Entry 4A07 (X-ray diffraction, 1.85 A resolution); this record covers chain A.

[Chain A]
Name: 3-phosphoinositide-dependent protein kinase 1
Organism: Homo sapiens
Notes: EC 2.7.11.1; fragment: catalytic domain, residues 50-359
UniProtKB: O15530 (PDPK1_HUMAN); numbering as in UniProt (aligned over 50-359)
Chain sequence (311 residues; each row starts with the number of its first residue):
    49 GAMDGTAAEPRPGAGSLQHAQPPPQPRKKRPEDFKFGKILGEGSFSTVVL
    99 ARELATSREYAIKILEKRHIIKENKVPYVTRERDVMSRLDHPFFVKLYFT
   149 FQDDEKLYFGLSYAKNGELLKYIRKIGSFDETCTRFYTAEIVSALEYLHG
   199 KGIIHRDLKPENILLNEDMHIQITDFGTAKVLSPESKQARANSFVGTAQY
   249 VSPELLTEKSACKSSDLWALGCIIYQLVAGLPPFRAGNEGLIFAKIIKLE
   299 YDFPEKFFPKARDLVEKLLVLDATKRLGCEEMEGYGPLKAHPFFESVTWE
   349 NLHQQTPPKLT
Disordered / not traced: 49-74
Differences from the reference sequence: expression tag (49); engineered mutation Gly288 (Tyr in O15530), Ala292 (Gln in O15530)
Modified / non-standard residues: Ser241 (phosphoserine; SEP); Cys260 (s-mercaptocysteine; CSS)
Bound ions: Mg2+: Asp223 (together with ATP)
Ligand contacts:
  - ATP (adenosine-5'-triphosphate): Leu88, Gly89, Glu90, Gly91, Ser92, Phe93, Ser94, Val96, Ala109, Lys111, Val143, Leu159, Ser160, Tyr161, Ala162, Glu166, Leu212, Thr222, Asp223
  - PIF-Pocket (AZ7; (3S)-3-(4-chlorophenyl)-4-(5,7-dichloro-1H-benzimidazol-2-yl)butanoic acid), molecule 1: Lys76, Lys115, Ile119, Val124, Val127, Thr128, Arg131, Thr148, Phe149, Gln150, Leu155, Tyr156, Phe157
  - PIF-Pocket (AZ7), molecule 2: Leu168, Ile171, Arg172, Gly175, Glu209, Gln247, Tyr248, Gln274, Gly278, Leu279, Pro280, Phe282, Arg283, Ala284
Swiss-Prot annotation at these positions:
  - active site: Asp205 (Proton acceptor)
  - binding site (ATP): Ser92 to Ser94, Lys111, Ser160 to Ala162, Glu166, Glu209, Asp223
  - modified residue: Ser241 (Phosphoserine), Lys304 (N6-acetyllysine), Thr354 (Phosphothreonine)
  - mutagenesis: Ser241 (S241A: No activation), Ala277 (A277V: 3-fold increase in kinase activity), Thr354 (T354A: Abolishes phosphorylation by MELK)

[Summary]
Chain A binds ATP and PIF-Pocket. UniProt lists active-site residue Asp205, 10 ATP-binding residues and 3
mutagenesis sites.
Chain A is 3-phosphoinositide-dependent protein kinase 1 (Homo sapiens); the structure, Human PDK1 Kinase
Domain in Complex with Allosteric Activator PS171 Bound to the PIF-Pocket, was determined by X-ray
diffraction, deposited together with 4A06.
